Entry 1BF4 (X-ray diffraction, 1.60 A resolution); this record covers chains C and A of the 3 polymer chains in the assembly.

== Chain C ==
Molecule: 8-nt DNA strand
Sequence (8 nucleotides; row label = number of the first residue in the row):
   109 GCGAACGC

== Chain A ==
Molecule: Protein (chromosomal protein SSO7D)
Source organism: Sulfolobus acidocaldarius
UniProt: P13123 (DN71_SULAC); residues 2-64 here correspond to UniProt positions 1-63 (UniProt number = residue number - 1)
Chain sequence (63 residues; each row starts with the number of its first residue):
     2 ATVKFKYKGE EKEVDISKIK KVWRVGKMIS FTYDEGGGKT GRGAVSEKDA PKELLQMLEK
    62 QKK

== Chain C / chain A interface ==
Contacting residue pairs (15):
  DA112(C) / Arg-43(A)  base contact
  DA113(C) / Tyr-8(A)  sugar contact
  DA113(C) / Lys-9(A)  sugar contact
  DC114(C) / Lys-7(A)  sugar contact
  DC114(C) / Tyr-8(A)  sugar contact
  DC114(C) / Lys-9(A)  hydrogen bond to the phosphate
  DC114(C) / Met-29(A)  sugar contact
  DC114(C) / Ser-31(A)  base contact
  DC114(C) / Ala-45(A)  sugar contact
  DG115(C) / Val-26(A)  hydrogen bond to the base
  DG115(C) / Met-29(A)  sugar contact
  DG115(C) / Val-46(A)  sugar contact
  DG115(C) / Ser-47(A)  phosphate contact
  DC116(C) / Lys-28(A)  sugar contact
  DC116(C) / Ser-47(A)  hydrogen bond to the phosphate
Interface residues without a listed pair, chain A (13 interface residues in all): Gly-10, Lys-49

== Summary ==
5 residues of chain C face 13 of chain A across their interface, with 3 hydrogen bonds. Polar contacts include
DG115(C)/Val-26(A), DC114(C)/Lys-9(A) and DC116(C)/Ser-47(A).
Chain C is an 8-nt DNA strand and chain A is Protein (chromosomal protein SSO7D) (Sulfolobus acidocaldarius);
the structure, Chromosomal DNA-binding protein SSO7D/d(gcgaacgc) complex, was determined by X-ray diffraction,
deposited together with 1BNZ.
